2UVU - chains A and T of the 3 polymer chains in the assembly; structure by X-ray diffraction, 2.70 A resolution.

== Chain A ==
Protein: DNA polymerase IV
Organism: Sulfolobus solfataricus
Notes: EC 2.7.7.7
UniProt: Q97W02 (DPO42_SULSO); residues 1-352 here = UniProt positions 1-352
Chain sequence (358 residues; each row starts with the number of its first residue; numbers below 1 keep their minus sign (His-5 is residue -5)):
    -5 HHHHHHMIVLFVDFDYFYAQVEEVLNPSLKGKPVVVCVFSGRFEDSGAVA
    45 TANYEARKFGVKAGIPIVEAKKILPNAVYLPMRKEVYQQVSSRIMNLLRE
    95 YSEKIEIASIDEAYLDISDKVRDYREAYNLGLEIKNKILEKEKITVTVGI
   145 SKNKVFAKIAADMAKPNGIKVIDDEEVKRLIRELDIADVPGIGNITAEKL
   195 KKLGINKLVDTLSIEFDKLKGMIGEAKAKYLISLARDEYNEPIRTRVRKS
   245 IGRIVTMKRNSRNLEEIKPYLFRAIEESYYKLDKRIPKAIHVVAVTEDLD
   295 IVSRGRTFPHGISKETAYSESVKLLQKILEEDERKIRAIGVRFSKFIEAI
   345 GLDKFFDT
Unresolved in the structure: -5 to -1, 344-352
Differences from the reference sequence: engineered mutation Ala332 (Arg in Q97W02)
UniProt features mapped onto this chain:
  - active site: Glu106
  - binding site (Mg(2+)): Asp7, Asp105
  - site: Tyr12 (Substrate discrimination)
Ion coordination: Ca2+ site 1: Asp7, Asp105, Glu106 (together with 2'-deoxyguanosine-5'-triphosphate); Ca2+ site 2: Asp7, Phe8, Asp105 (together with 2'-deoxyguanosine-5'-triphosphate); Ca2+ site 3: Ala181, Ile186
Residues lining bound ligands: 2'-deoxyguanosine-5'-triphosphate (DGT): Asp7, Phe8, Asp9, Tyr10, Phe11, Tyr12, Val32, Ala44, Thr45, Tyr48, Arg51, Ala57, Gly58, Met76, Ile104, Asp105, Lys159
From the paper describing this entry:
  - binding site for the 18-nt DNA strand (chain T): Ala42, Arg331

== Chain T ==
Molecule: 18-nt DNA strand
Sequence (18 nucleotides; each row starts with the number of its first residue):
     1 TCACGGAATCCTTCCCCC
Unresolved in the structure: 1
Modified / non-standard residues: 8OG (8-oxo-2'-deoxy-guanosine-5'-monophosphate) at position 5

== Chain A / chain T interface ==
Contacting residue pairs (33; chain A residue first):
  Val32(A) - DC4(T)  phosphate contact
  Phe37(A) - DC2(T)  phosphate contact
  Phe37(A) - DA3(T)  phosphate contact
  Ser40(A) - DA3(T)  phosphate contact
  Gly41(A) - DA3(T)  hydrogen bond to the phosphate
  Gly41(A) - DC4(T)  sugar contact
  Ala42(A) - DC4(T)  sugar contact
  Gly58(A) - DA3(T)  base contact
  Gly58(A) - DC4(T)  base contact
  Pro60(A) - DA3(T)  sugar contact
  Gly218(A) - DC11(T)  phosphate contact
  Glu219(A) - DC11(T)  hydrogen bond to the phosphate
  Ala220(A) - DC10(T)  phosphate contact
  Ala220(A) - DC11(T)  hydrogen bond to the phosphate
  Arg238(A) - DT9(T)  salt bridge to the phosphate
  Arg242(A) - DA7(T)  salt bridge to the phosphate
  Arg242(A) - DA8(T)  phosphate contact
  Lys243(A) - DA8(T)  hydrogen bond to the phosphate
  Lys243(A) - DT9(T)  salt bridge to the phosphate
  Ser244(A) - DA7(T)  sugar contact
  Ser244(A) - DA8(T)  hydrogen bond to the phosphate
  Ile245(A) - DA7(T)  phosphate contact
  Gly246(A) - DA7(T)  hydrogen bond to the phosphate
  Arg247(A) - DG6(T)  salt bridge to the phosphate
  Ile248(A) - 8OG_5(T)  phosphate contact
  Ile248(A) - DG6(T)  hydrogen bond to the phosphate
  Thr250(A) - 8OG_5(T)  hydrogen bond to the phosphate
  Lys275(A) - DG6(T)  salt bridge to the phosphate
  Arg331(A) - DC2(T)  base contact
  Arg331(A) - DA3(T)  salt bridge to the phosphate
  Arg331(A) - DC4(T)  salt bridge to the phosphate
  Arg336(A) - DG6(T)  sugar contact
  Arg336(A) - DA7(T)  salt bridge to the phosphate
Other interface residues (no listed pair), chain A (28 interface residues in all): Ser34, Lys78, Lys221, Val241, Val249, Leu293

== In short ==
Chain A and chain T form an interface of 28 and 10 residues respectively, with 8 hydrogen bonds and 8 salt
bridges. Among the polar pairs are Gly41(A)-DA3(T), Glu219(A)-DC11(T) and Ala220(A)-DC11(T). Chain A binds
2'-deoxyguanosine-5'-triphosphate. The paper reports a binding site for the 18-nt DNA strand (chain T) at
Ala42(A) and Arg331(A).
Chain A is DNA polymerase IV (Sulfolobus solfataricus) and chain T is an 18-nt DNA strand; the structure,
Crystal structures of mutant Dpo4 DNA polymerases with 8-oxoG containing DNA template-primer constructs, was
determined by X-ray diffraction together with 2UVR, 2UVV and 2UVW from the same study.
